6W6V - chains A and K of the 11 polymer chains in the assembly; structure by electron microscopy, 3.00 A resolution.

# Chain A
Molecule: RNA component of RNase MRP NME1
Organism: Saccharomyces cerevisiae S288C
Sequence (340 nucleotides; each row starts with the number of its first residue):
     1 AAUCCAUGACCAAAGAAUCGUCACAAAUCGAAGCUUACAAAAUGGAGUAA
    51 AAUUUUUUUUACUCAGUAAUAUGCUUUGGGUUGAAAGUCUCCCACCAAUU
   101 CGUAUGCGGAAAACGUAAUGAGAUUUAAAAAUUUUAAAUUGUUUAAAUCA
   151 ACUCAUUAAGGAGGAUGCCCUUGGGUAUUCUGCUUCUUGACCUGGUACCU
   201 CUAUUGCAGGGUACUGGUGUUUUCUUCGGUACUGGAUUCCGUUUGUAUGG
   251 AAUCUAAACCAUAGUUAUGACGAUUGCUCUUUCCCGUGCUGGAUCGAGUA
   301 ACCCAAUGGAGCUUACUAUUCUUGGUCCAUGGAUUCACCC
Not modelled in the structure: 1, 53-56, 132-143, 170-173, 203-207, 220-224, 242-246, 285-289, 336-340
Reported in the primary citation:
  - contacts within the chain: A84-U314

# Chain K
Protein: Ribonuclease MRP protein subunit SNM1
Organism: Saccharomyces cerevisiae S288C
Reference sequence: P40993 (RMRP_YEAST); residues 1-198 here = UniProt positions 1-198
Chain sequence (198 residues; row label = number of the first residue in the row):
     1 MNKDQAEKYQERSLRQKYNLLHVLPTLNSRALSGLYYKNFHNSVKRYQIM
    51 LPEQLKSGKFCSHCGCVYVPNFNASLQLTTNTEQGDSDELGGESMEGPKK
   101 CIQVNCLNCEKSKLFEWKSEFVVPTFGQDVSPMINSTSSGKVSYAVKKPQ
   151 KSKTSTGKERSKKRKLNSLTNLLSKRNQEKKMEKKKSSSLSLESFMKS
Not modelled in the structure: 1-2, 82-198

# Interface between chain A and chain K
Residue-residue contacts (5):
  U125(A) - His41(K)  base contact
  U125(A) - Asn42(K)  base contact
  U125(A) - Lys45(K)  hydrogen bond to the sugar
  A131(A) - Arg46(K)  base contact
  A146(A) - Lys38(K)  hydrogen bond to the sugar
Other interface residues (no listed pair), chain A (5 interface residues in all): U124, A147

# Overview
The chain A/chain K interface involves 5 residues from each chain; the contacts include 2 hydrogen bonds.
Polar contacts include U125(A)-Lys45(K) and A146(A)-Lys38(K). The paper reports contacts within the chain
involving A84(A) and U314(A).
Here chain A is RNA component of RNase MRP NME1 and chain K is Ribonuclease MRP protein subunit SNM1, both
from Saccharomyces cerevisiae S288C. Entry 6W6V (Structure of yeast RNase MRP holoenzyme) was determined by
electron microscopy.
